9E76 - chains H and I of the 19 polymer chains in the assembly; structure by electron microscopy, 3.40 A resolution.

[Chain H (and I)]
Molecule: V-type proton ATPase subunit c
From: Saccharomyces cerevisiae
Notes: chain I of this document is another copy of the same molecule, construct and numbering; everything in this record applies to it too
Reference sequence: P25515 (VATL1_YEAST); residues 1-160 here = UniProt positions 1-160
Chain sequence (160 residues; each row starts with the number of its first residue):
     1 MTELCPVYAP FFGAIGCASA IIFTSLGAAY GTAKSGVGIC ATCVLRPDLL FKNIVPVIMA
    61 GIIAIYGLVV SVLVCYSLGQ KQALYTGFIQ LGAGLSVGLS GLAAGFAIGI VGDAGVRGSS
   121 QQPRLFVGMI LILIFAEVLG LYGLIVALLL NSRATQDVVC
Swiss-Prot annotation at these positions:
  - site: Glu137 (Essential for proton translocation)
  - mutagenesis: Glu137 (E137D: Partial inactivation; E137Q/V/K: Inactivation)

[Interface between chain H and chain I]
Residue-residue contacts - 57 pairs, chain H then chain I:
  Glu3(H) - Met1(I)  hydrogen bond (side chain-backbone)
  Glu3(H) - Val7(I)
  Leu4(H) - Val7(I)  hydrophobic
  Leu4(H) - Gln80(I)
  Leu84(H) - Val7(I)
  Tyr85(H) - Pro10(I)  hydrophobic
  Tyr85(H) - Leu78(I)  hydrogen bond (side chain-backbone)
  Tyr85(H) - Gly79(I)
  Tyr85(H) - Gln80(I)
  Phe88(H) - Val7(I)
  Phe88(H) - Tyr8(I)  hydrophobic
  Phe88(H) - Phe11(I)  hydrophobic
  Phe88(H) - Ala14(I)
  Ile89(H) - Leu78(I)  hydrophobic
  Gly92(H) - Ala18(I)
  Leu95(H) - Ile22(I)
  Ser96(H) - Ile21(I)
  Leu99(H) - Ile22(I)  hydrophobic
  Ser100(H) - Ser25(I)  hydrogen bond
  Ala103(H) - Ser25(I)
  Ala103(H) - Leu26(I)  hydrophobic
  Ala103(H) - Ala29(I)
  Ala107(H) - Ala29(I)
  Ile110(H) - Val37(I)  hydrophobic
  Gly115(H) - Cys40(I)
  Gln122(H) - Cys43(I)
  Gln122(H) - Val44(I)  hydrogen bond (side chain-backbone)
  Gln122(H) - Pro47(I)
  Arg124(H) - Pro47(I)
  Leu125(H) - Cys40(I)
  Leu125(H) - Cys43(I)  hydrophobic
  Gly128(H) - Leu50(I)
  Leu131(H) - Phe51(I)  hydrophobic
  Ile132(H) - Ile54(I)  hydrophobic
  Phe135(H) - Val57(I)  hydrophobic
  Phe135(H) - Ile58(I)  hydrophobic
  Leu139(H) - Ser25(I)
  Leu139(H) - Ala28(I)  hydrophobic
  Leu139(H) - Ala29(I)
  Leu139(H) - Ala64(I)  hydrophobic
  Tyr142(H) - Ile21(I)  hydrophobic
  Tyr142(H) - Ala64(I)  hydrophobic
  Tyr142(H) - Ile65(I)
  Tyr142(H) - Leu68(I)  hydrophobic
  Val146(H) - Leu68(I)  hydrophobic
  Val146(H) - Ser71(I)
  Leu149(H) - Val72(I)  hydrophobic
  Leu149(H) - Tyr76(I)
  Leu150(H) - Cys17(I)  hydrophobic
  Leu150(H) - Cys75(I)  hydrophobic
  Leu150(H) - Leu78(I)  hydrophobic
  Arg153(H) - Cys75(I)
  Arg153(H) - Tyr76(I)
  Arg153(H) - Leu78(I)  hydrogen bond (side chain-backbone)
  Val158(H) - Gln80(I)
  Val159(H) - Gln80(I)  hydrogen bond (backbone-side chain)
  Val159(H) - Lys81(I)
Also at the interface, not in a pair above, chain H (40 interface residues in all): Ala83, Leu91, Val111, Ala114, Gly118, Gln121, Val127, Ala136, Gly143, Ile145
Also at the interface, not in a pair above, chain I (40 interface residues in all): Ile15, Thr32, Ala33, Gly36, Ile39

[Summary]
Chain H and chain I each contribute 40 residues to their interface; the contacts include 6 hydrogen bonds.
Among the polar pairs are Glu3(H)-Met1(I), Tyr85(H)-Leu78(I) and Ser100(H)-Ser25(I). From UniProt: one
mutagenesis site on chain H.
Chain H and chain I are both V-type proton ATPase subunit c (Saccharomyces cerevisiae); the structure, Yeast
V-ATPase Vo proton channel bound to nanobody 1WVA25, was determined by electron microscopy together with 9E7L
and 9MJ4 from the same study.
